Entry 8Z11 (electron microscopy, 2.74 A resolution); this record covers chains b and c of the 35 polymer chains in the assembly.

# Chain b
Protein: Photosystem I P700 chlorophyll a apoprotein A2
Source organism: Isochrysis galbana
Notes: EC 1.97.1.12
Reference sequence: A0A7D4X9X4 (A0A7D4X9X4_ISOGA); numbering as in UniProt (aligned over 1-734)
Sequence (734 residues; numbered 1 to 734; the number before each row is that of its first residue):
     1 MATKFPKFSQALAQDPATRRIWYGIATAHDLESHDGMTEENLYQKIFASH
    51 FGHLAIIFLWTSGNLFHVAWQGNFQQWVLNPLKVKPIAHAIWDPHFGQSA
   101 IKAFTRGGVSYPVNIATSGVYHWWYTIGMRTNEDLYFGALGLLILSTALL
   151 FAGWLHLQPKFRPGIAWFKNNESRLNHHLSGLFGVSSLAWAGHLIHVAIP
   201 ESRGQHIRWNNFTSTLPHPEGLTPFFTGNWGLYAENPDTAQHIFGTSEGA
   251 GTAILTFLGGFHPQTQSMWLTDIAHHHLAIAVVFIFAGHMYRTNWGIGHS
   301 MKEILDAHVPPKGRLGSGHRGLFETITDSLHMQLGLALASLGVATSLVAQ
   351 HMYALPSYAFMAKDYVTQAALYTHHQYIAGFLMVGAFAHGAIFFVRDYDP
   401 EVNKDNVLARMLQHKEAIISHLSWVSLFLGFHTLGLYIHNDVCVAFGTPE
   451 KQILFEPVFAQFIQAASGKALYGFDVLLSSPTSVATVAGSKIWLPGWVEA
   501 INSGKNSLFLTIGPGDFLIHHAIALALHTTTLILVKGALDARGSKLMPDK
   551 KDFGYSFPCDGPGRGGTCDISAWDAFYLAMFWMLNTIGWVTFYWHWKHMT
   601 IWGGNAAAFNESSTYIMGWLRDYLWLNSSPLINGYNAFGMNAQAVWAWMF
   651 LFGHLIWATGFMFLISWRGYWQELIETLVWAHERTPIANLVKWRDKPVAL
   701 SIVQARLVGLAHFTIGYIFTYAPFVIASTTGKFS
Disordered / not traced: 1-2
Metal / ion sites: chlorophyll a Mg near Asp93 (its only coordinating residue here)
Residues lining bound ligands:
  - beta-carotene (BCR), molecule 1: Gly52, Ile56, Leu59, Leu150
  - beta-carotene (BCR), molecule 2: Leu54, Ile57, Phe58, Trp60, Gly181, Leu182, Val185, Ser186
  - beta-carotene (BCR), molecule 3: Phe58, Thr61, Leu65, Trp123, Trp124, Ile127, Met129, Gly138, Leu142, Trp209, Thr213
  - beta-carotene (BCR), molecule 4: Leu188, Leu222, Phe225, Leu278, Val282, Ile285, Phe286, His289
  - beta-carotene (BCR), molecule 5: Phe226, Trp230, Val282, Phe286
  - beta-carotene (BCR), molecule 6: Met332, Gly335, Leu336, Ala339, Val343, Met383, Ala386, Phe387, Gly390, Phe393, Phe394, Leu408, Ala538
  - beta-carotene (BCR), molecule 7: Phe387, Leu408, Met411, Val535, Leu539
  - beta-carotene (BCR), molecule 8: Val645, Trp648, Met649, Phe652, Trp671, Leu674, Ile675, Leu678, Phe719
  - beta-carotene (BCR), molecule 9: Pro686, Ile687, Ala688
  - chlorophyll a (CLA), molecule 1: Phe5, Phe8, Ile25, Ala28, His29, Leu31, His34, Ser49, His53, Ile56
  - chlorophyll a (CLA), molecule 2: Thr18, Ile21, Trp22, Ile675, Leu678, Val679, His682, Val691, Lys692, Trp693, Arg694, Asp695, Pro697, Val698, Leu700
  - chlorophyll a (CLA), molecule 3: Trp22, Phe652, Leu655, Ile656, Thr659, Met662, Phe663, Leu700, Leu707, Val708, Ala711, His712, Ile715
  - chlorophyll a (CLA), molecule 4: Ile25, Ala26, Thr27, Ala28, His29, Asp30, His331, Leu334, Leu338, Phe381, Leu382, Val384, Gly385, Ala388, His389, Ile392, Arg396, Tyr555, Trp573, Phe576, Met580, Leu707
  - chlorophyll a (CLA), molecule 5: His29, His53, Ile56, Ile57, Trp60, Leu341, Ile378, Phe381, Leu382
  - chlorophyll a (CLA), molecule 6: His29, Leu31, Glu32, Tyr43, Ile46, Ser49, His50, His53, Leu54, Arg174, His178, Leu182, Phe183, Leu330, His331, Gln333, Leu334, Ala337, Leu338, Leu341
  - chlorophyll a (CLA), molecule 7: Phe47, His50, Phe51, Leu54, Trp167, Phe168, Asn170, Ser173, Arg174, His177, His178, Gly181, Leu182, Phe183, Leu341
  - chlorophyll a (CLA), molecule 8: Phe47, Phe51, Ala148, Phe151, Ala152, Leu155, His156, Lys160, Phe161, Arg162, Pro163, Trp167
  - chlorophyll a (CLA), molecule 9: Ile56, Leu59, Trp60, Ser62, Gly63, Phe66, His67, Trp70, Gln71, His89, Ala90, Ile91, Trp92, Leu143
  - chlorophyll a (CLA), molecule 10: Ile56, Trp60, Asn64, His67, Val68, Ala88, His89, Asn114, Ile115, Ala116, Thr117, Ser118, Val120, Val645, Trp646, Met649, Phe719
  - chlorophyll a (CLA), molecule 11: Ile57, Phe58, Trp60, Thr61, Ser118, Gly119, Trp123, Ser186, Ala189, Leu341, Ala344, Thr345, Val348, Met352, Tyr358, Met361, Leu371, His374, His375, Ile378, Leu382
  - chlorophyll a (CLA), molecule 12: Trp60, Asn64, Thr117, Ser118, Val120, Ala370, Leu371, Thr373, His374, Tyr377, Ile378, Phe381, Trp646, Met649, Phe652, Ile715, Ile718, Phe719, Tyr721, Ala722, Val725, Ile726
  - chlorophyll a (CLA), molecule 13: His89, Ala90, Ile91, Trp92, Asp93, Pro94, His95, Phe96, Phe104, Asn114, Val645, Trp648
  - chlorophyll a (CLA), molecule 14: Trp92, Pro94, His95
  - chlorophyll a (CLA), molecule 15: Trp123, Thr126, Ile127, Leu182, Phe183, Ser186, Ser187, Trp190, Leu194, Met268, Leu270, Ile273, His276, His277, Ile280, Phe284, Ala344, Leu347, Val348, His351, Met352, Ser357, Tyr358
  - chlorophyll a (CLA), molecule 16: Ile127, Gly128, Met129, Asp134, Ser186, Ala189, Trp190, Gly192, His193, His196, Val197, Ile207, Arg208, Trp209, Phe212
  - chlorophyll a (CLA), molecule 17: Trp167, Asn170, Ser173, His177, Thr293, Asn294, Trp295
  - chlorophyll a (CLA), molecule 18: Asn171, Arg174, Leu175, His178, Leu179, Phe183, Ile280, Phe284, Met301, Leu305, Phe323, Ile326, Thr327, Leu336, Ala337, Ser340, Leu341, Ala344
  - chlorophyll a (CLA), molecule 19: Leu175, Leu179, Phe183, Val283, Phe284, Ala287, Met290, Tyr291, Met301, Ile304, Leu305
  - chlorophyll a (CLA), molecule 20: Asn176, His177, Ser180, Gly181, Val185, Ile285, His289, Tyr291, Thr293, Trp295, Ile297
  - chlorophyll a (CLA), molecule 21: Leu188, Ala189, Ala191, Gly192, Ile195, His196, Phe212, Thr213, Thr215, Leu216, Pro217, His218, Gly221, Leu222, Tyr233, Ile254, Leu255, Leu278
  - chlorophyll a (CLA), molecule 22: Phe225, Phe226, Thr227, Gly228, Trp230, Phe286
  - chlorophyll a (CLA), molecule 23: Phe225, Gly228, Trp230, Gly231, Tyr233, Ala234, Leu255, Thr256, Phe257, His275, Leu278, Ala279, Val282, Phe286, Ile492
  - chlorophyll a (CLA), molecule 24: Thr256, Phe257, Gly259, Gly260, Met268, Asp272, Ile273, His275, His276, Ala279, Ile280, His351, Leu355, Trp493, Trp497
  - chlorophyll a (CLA), molecule 25: Phe286, Ala287, His289, Met290, Arg292, Ile297, Gly298, His299
  - chlorophyll a (CLA), molecule 26: Met290, His299, Glu303, Ile304, Ala307, His308
  - chlorophyll a (CLA), molecule 27: Ile304, Leu305, His308, Leu315, His319, Leu322, Ile326, Met332, Val407, Leu408, Met411
  - chlorophyll a (CLA), molecule 28: Ala307, His308, Val309, Pro310, Pro311, Arg314, Leu315, His319
  - chlorophyll a (CLA), molecule 29: Arg314, Leu315, Gly316, Val407, Arg410, Met411, Gln413, His414, Ala417, Ile418, His421
  - chlorophyll a (CLA), molecule 30: Leu336, Ala339, Ser340, Val343, Leu347, Gln350, His351, Tyr353, Ala354, Leu355, Trp497, Leu508, Phe509
  - chlorophyll a (CLA), molecule 31: Val343, Ser346, Leu347, Gln350, Gln376, Gly380, Met383, Phe387, Leu527, Thr530, Thr531, Leu534, Met583, Thr586, Ile587
  - chlorophyll a (CLA), molecule 32: Gln350, Tyr353, Tyr372, Gln376, Phe459, Ala460, Ile463, Gln464, Phe509, Leu510, Ile512, His520, Ile523, Leu527, Val590, Tyr593, Trp594, Lys597
  - chlorophyll a (CLA), molecule 33: Tyr377, Thr433, Leu434, Tyr437, Ile519, Ala522, Leu525, Asn585, Trp589, Phe592, Ile616, Trp619, Leu620, Leu624, Ser628, Ile632, Phe650, His654, Trp657, Phe713, Tyr717, Thr720, Tyr721, Phe724
  - chlorophyll a (CLA), molecule 34: Ala417, His421, Trp424
  - chlorophyll a (CLA), molecule 35: Ile418, His421, Leu422, Trp424, Ala524, Leu527, His528, Thr531
  - chlorophyll a (CLA), molecule 36: Ser420, His421, Ser423, Trp424, Leu427, Phe431
  - chlorophyll a (CLA), molecule 37: Ser423, Ser426, Leu427, Gly430, Phe431, Leu434, Leu525, Thr529, Leu532, Ile533, Leu578, Phe581, Trp582
  - chlorophyll a (CLA), molecule 38: Trp424, Leu427, Phe428, Phe431, His432
  - chlorophyll a (CLA), molecule 39: Trp424, Val425, Phe428, Leu429, Phe455, Glu456, Pro457, Val458, Phe459, Ala460, Ile512, Phe517, His520, His521, Ala524, His528
  - chlorophyll a (CLA), molecule 40: Phe431, His432, Gly435, Leu436, Ile438, His439, Val442, Lys451, Ile453
  - chlorophyll a (CLA), molecule 41: Leu434, Ile438, Asp441, Leu525, Phe581, Trp582, Asn585, Trp589, Ile616, Leu620, Trp657, Phe713
  - chlorophyll a (CLA), molecule 42: Val458, Phe459, Phe462, Phe474
  - chlorophyll a (CLA), molecule 43: Phe462, Ile463, Ala466, Ser467, Leu477, Leu478, Trp493, Leu494, Trp497, Phe509
  - chlorophyll a (CLA), molecule 44: Leu477, Val484, Ala485, Ala488, Gly489, Ile492, Trp493
  - chlorophyll a (CLA), molecule 45: Leu620, Leu624, Trp625, Trp657
  - chlorophyll a (CLA), molecule 46: Trp648, Leu651, Phe652, His654, Leu655, Trp657, Ala658
  - chlorophyll a (CLA), molecule 47: Leu655, Ala658, Thr659, Phe661, Met662, Ile665, Ser666, Tyr670, Trp671, Leu674
  - chlorophyll a (CLA), molecule 48: Leu678, Ala681, His682, Thr685, Ala688, Val691
  - chlorophyll a (CLA), molecule 49: Trp680, Ala681, Arg684, Thr685, Pro686
  - chlorophyll a (CLA), molecule 50: Pro686, Ile687, Ala688, Val691
  - phylloquinone (PQN): Ile21, Trp22, Met662, Phe663, Ser666, Trp667, Arg668, Trp671, Ile675, Val698, Ala699, Leu700, Ser701, Ala705
  - 4Fe-4S cluster (SF4): Cys559, Gly561, Pro562, Cys568, Trp667, Ile702, Arg706

# Chain c
Protein: Photosystem I iron-sulfur center
Source organism: Isochrysis galbana
Notes: EC 1.97.1.12
Reference sequence: A0A7D4X9R7 (A0A7D4X9R7_ISOGA); numbering as in UniProt (aligned over 1-81)
Sequence (81 residues; row label = number of the first residue in the row):
     1 MSHSVRVYDTCIGCTQCVRACPCDVLEMVPWDGCKAGQIASAPRAEDCIG
    51 CKRCETACPTDFLSVRVYLGSETTRSLGLSY
Disordered / not traced: 1
Metal / ion sites: 4Fe-4S cluster Fe near Cys14 (its only coordinating residue here)
Residues lining bound ligands:
  - 4Fe-4S cluster (SF4), molecule 1: Val5, Ala20, Cys21, Pro22, Cys23, Val25, Leu26, Cys48, Ile49, Gly50, Cys51, Lys52, Arg53, Cys54, Val67
  - 4Fe-4S cluster (SF4), molecule 2: Cys11, Ile12, Gly13, Cys14, Thr15, Gln16, Cys17, Ala40, Cys58, Pro59, Thr60, Ser64, Val65

# Chain b / chain c interface
Pairs across the interface (26):
  Ala11(b) - Ser71(c)
  Asp15(b) - Glu72(c)
  Pro16(b) - Glu72(c)
  Pro16(b) - Thr74(c)
  Ala17(b) - Leu77(c)  hydrophobic
  Arg19(b) - Glu72(c)
  Pro548(b) - Phe62(c)
  Asp549(b) - Phe62(c)
  Asp549(b) - Arg66(c)  salt bridge
  Phe553(b) - Lys52(c)
  Phe553(b) - Arg66(c)
  Phe553(b) - Val67(c)
  Asp560(b) - Lys52(c)  salt bridge
  Asp560(b) - Glu55(c)
  Asp560(b) - Arg66(c)  salt bridge
  Gly563(b) - Thr56(c)
  Arg564(b) - Leu63(c)
  Gln672(b) - Tyr81(c)  hydrogen bond
  Glu676(b) - Tyr81(c)
  Val679(b) - Tyr81(c)  hydrophobic
  Lys696(b) - Thr74(c)
  Lys696(b) - Leu79(c)
  Lys696(b) - Tyr81(c)  hydrogen bond (side chain-backbone)
  Pro697(b) - Tyr81(c)  hydrogen bond (backbone-side chain)
  Val698(b) - Leu79(c)  hydrophobic
  Val698(b) - Tyr81(c)
Interface residues without a listed pair, chain b (26 interface residues in all): Gln14, Leu546, Met547, Asp552, Pro558, Gly561, Pro562, Ile675, Glu683
Interface residues without a listed pair, chain c (17 interface residues in all): Cys51, Tyr68, Leu69, Thr73

# In short
The interface between chain b and chain c involves 26 residues on one side and 17 on the other, with 3
hydrogen bonds and 3 salt bridges. Polar contacts include Asp549(b)-Arg66(c), Asp560(b)-Lys52(c) and
Asp560(b)-Arg66(c).
Chain b is Photosystem I P700 chlorophyll a apoprotein A2 and chain c is Photosystem I iron-sulfur center,
both from Isochrysis galbana; the structure, Cryo-EM structure of haptophyte photosystem I, was determined by
electron microscopy.
